Entry 8VYS (electron microscopy, 3.06 A resolution); this record covers chains A and C of the 3 polymer chains in the assembly.

# Chain A
Protein: Serine/threonine-protein kinase B-raf
From: Homo sapiens
Notes: EC 2.7.11.1
Reference sequence: P15056 (BRAF_HUMAN); residues 1-766 here = UniProt positions 1-766
Sequence (767 residues; each row starts with the number of its first residue; numbering starts at 0):
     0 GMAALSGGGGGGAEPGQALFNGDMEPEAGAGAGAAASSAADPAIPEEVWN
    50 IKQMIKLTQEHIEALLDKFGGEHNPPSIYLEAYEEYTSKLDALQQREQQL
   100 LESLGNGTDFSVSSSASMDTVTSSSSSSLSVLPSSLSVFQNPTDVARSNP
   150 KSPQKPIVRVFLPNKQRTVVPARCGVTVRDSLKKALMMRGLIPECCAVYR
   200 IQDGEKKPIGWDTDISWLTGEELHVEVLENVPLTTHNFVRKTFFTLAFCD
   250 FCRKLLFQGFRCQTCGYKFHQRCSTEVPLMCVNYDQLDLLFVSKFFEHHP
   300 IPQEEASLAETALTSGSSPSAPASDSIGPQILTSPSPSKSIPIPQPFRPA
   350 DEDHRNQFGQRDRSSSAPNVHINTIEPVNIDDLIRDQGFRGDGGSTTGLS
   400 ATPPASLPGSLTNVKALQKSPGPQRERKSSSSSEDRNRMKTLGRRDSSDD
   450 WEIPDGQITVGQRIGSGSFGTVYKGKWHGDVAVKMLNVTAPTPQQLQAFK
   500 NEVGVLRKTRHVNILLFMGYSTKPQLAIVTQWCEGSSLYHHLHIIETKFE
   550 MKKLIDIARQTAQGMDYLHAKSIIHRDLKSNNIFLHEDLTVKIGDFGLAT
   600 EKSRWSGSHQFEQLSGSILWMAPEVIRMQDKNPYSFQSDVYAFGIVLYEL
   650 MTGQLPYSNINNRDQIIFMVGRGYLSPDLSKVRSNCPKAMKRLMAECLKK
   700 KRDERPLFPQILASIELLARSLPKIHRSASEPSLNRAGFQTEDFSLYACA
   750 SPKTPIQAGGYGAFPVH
Unresolved in the structure: 0-234, 282-359, 371-447, 602-614, 625-631, 657-674, 739-766
Differences from the reference sequence: expression tag (0); conflict Lys551 (Ile in P15056); engineered mutation Glu600 (Val in P15056)
Modified / non-standard residues: Ser365 (phosphoserine; SEP); Ser729 (phosphoserine; SEP)
UniProt features mapped onto this chain:
  - zinc finger: Thr234 to Cys280 (Phorbol-ester/DAG-type)
  - active site: Asp576 (Proton acceptor)
  - binding site (Zn(2+)): His235, Cys248, Cys251, Cys261, Cys264, His269, Cys272, Cys280
  - binding site (ATP): Ile463 to Val471, Lys483
  - site (Breakpoint for translocation to form KIAA1549-BRAF fusion protein): Asp380, Asp381, Met438, Lys439
  - modified residue: Ala2 (N-acetylalanine), Ser151 (Phosphoserine), Ser333 (Phosphoserine), Ser365 (Phosphoserine), Thr373 (Phosphothreonine), Thr396 (Phosphothreonine), Ser399 (Phosphoserine), Thr401 (Phosphothreonine), Ser446 (Phosphoserine), Ser447 (Phosphoserine), Arg671 (Omega-N-methylarginine), Ser729 (Phosphoserine), Ser750 (Phosphoserine), Thr753 (Phosphothreonine)
  - cross-link: Lys578 (Glycyl lysine isopeptide (Lys-Gly) (interchain with G-Cter in ubiquitin))
  - natural variant: Thr241 (T241M: In NS7; T241P: In CFC1 and LPRD3; T241R: In NS7), Thr244 (T244P: In CFC1), Leu245 (L245F: In CFC1), Ala246 (A246P: In CFC1), Gln257 (Q257R: In CFC1), Gln262 (Q262K: In CFC1), Glu275 (E275K: In CFC1), Arg462 (R462I: In CRC), Ile463 (I463S: In CRC), Gly464 (G464E: In CRC; G464V: In a colorectal cancer cell line), Gly466 (G466A: In melanoma; G466E: In melanoma; G466V: In LNCR), Ser467 (S467A: In CFC1), 19 further natural variant entries in UniProt
  - mutagenesis: Met53 (M53D: Reduces interaction with KSR1 and MAP2K1 and thus phosphorylation of MAP2K1), Lys88 (K88E: Reduces interaction with KSR1 and MAP2K1 and thus phosphorylation of MAP2K1), Lys483 (K483S: Reduces kinase activity with MAP2K1), Arg509 (R509H: Loss of MAP2K1-mediated-BRAF-KSR1 dimerization), Lys578 (K578R: Blocks EGF-induced ubiquitination and ERK activation), Ile666 (I666R: No effect on MAP2K1-mediated-BRAF-KSR1 dimerization, however loss of BRAF-mediated phosphorylation of MAP2K1), Arg671 (R671K: Increased kinase activity and stability in response to EGF treatment)
Ligand contacts: A1AEN ((3S)-N-{3-[5-(2-cyclopropylpyrimidin-5-yl)-1H-pyrrolo[2,3-b]pyridine-3-carbonyl]-2,4-difluorophenyl}-3-fluoropyrrolidine-1-sulfonamide): Ile463, Val471, Ala481, Val482, Lys483, Leu514, Leu515, Phe516, Ile527, Thr529, Gln530, Trp531, Cys532, Ser535, Ser536, Phe583, Ile592, Gly593, Asp594, Phe595, Gly596, Leu597

# Chain C
Protein: 14-3-3 protein zeta/delta
From: Homo sapiens
Reference sequence: P63104 (1433Z_HUMAN); residues 2-245 here = UniProt positions 2-245
Sequence (244 residues; numbered 2 to 245; the number before each row is that of its first residue):
     2 DKNELVQKAKLAEQAERYDDMAACMKSVTEQGAELSNEERNLLSVAYKNV
    52 VGARRSSWRVVSSIEQKTEGAEKKQQMAREYREKIETELRDICNDVLSLL
   102 EKFLIPNASQAESKVFYLKMKGDYYRYLAEVAAGDDKKGIVDQSQQAYQE
   152 AFEISKKEMQPTHPIRLGLALNFSVFYYEILNSPEKACSLAKTAFDEAIA
   202 ELDTLSEESYKDSTLIMQLLRDNLTLWTSDTQGDEAEAGEGGEN
Unresolved in the structure: 2, 231-245

# How chain A and chain C interact
Contacting residue pairs (45; chain A residue first):
  Phe243(A) - Tyr19(C)  hydrophobic
  Phe243(A) - Asn50(C)
  Leu245(A) - Leu216(C)  hydrophobic
  Leu254(A) - Leu220(C)  hydrophobic
  Phe256(A) - Gly53(C)
  Gln257(A) - Ser57(C)  hydrogen bond (side chain-backbone)
  Gln257(A) - Arg60(C)  hydrogen bond
  Gln257(A) - Val61(C)
  Arg362(A) - Leu227(C)
  Ser363(A) - Glu180(C)
  Ser363(A) - Asn224(C)
  Ser363(A) - Leu227(C)
  Ser363(A) - Trp228(C)  hydrogen bond
  Ser364(A) - Leu220(C)
  Ser364(A) - Asn224(C)  hydrogen bond (backbone-side chain)
  Ser365(A) - Lys49(C)
  Ser365(A) - Arg56(C)
  Ser365(A) - Arg127(C)
  Ser365(A) - Tyr128(C)
  Ser365(A) - Leu172(C)
  Ser365(A) - Asn173(C)
  Ser365(A) - Leu220(C)
  Ala366(A) - Lys49(C)  hydrogen bond (backbone-side chain)
  Ala366(A) - Leu172(C)
  Ala366(A) - Asn173(C)  hydrogen bond (backbone-side chain)
  Pro367(A) - Lys49(C)
  Pro367(A) - Leu216(C)  hydrophobic
  Pro367(A) - Leu220(C)
  Asn368(A) - Ser45(C)
  Asn368(A) - Val46(C)
  Asn368(A) - Lys49(C)
  Val369(A) - Asn42(C)  hydrogen bond (backbone-side chain)
  Val369(A) - Asp213(C)
  His370(A) - Glu14(C)  salt bridge
  His370(A) - Asn42(C)
  His370(A) - Val46(C)
  His510(A) - Glu208(C)  salt bridge
  His510(A) - Tyr211(C)
  Val511(A) - Glu208(C)
  Gln562(A) - Tyr211(C)
  Asp565(A) - Lys212(C)
  Tyr566(A) - Glu208(C)
  Tyr566(A) - Tyr211(C)  hydrophobic
  Ala569(A) - Tyr211(C)  hydrophobic
  Lys723(A) - Glu17(C)  salt bridge
Also at the interface, not in a pair above, chain A (29 interface residues in all): Arg239, Thr241, Thr244, Phe247, Asp361, Arg509, Lys570, Leu711
Also at the interface, not in a pair above, chain C (32 interface residues in all): Leu43, Ala54, Asp124, Val176, Leu206

# Summary
The interface between chain A and chain C involves 29 residues on one side and 32 on the other, with 7
hydrogen bonds and 3 salt bridges. Among the polar pairs are His370(A)-Glu14(C), His510(A)-Glu208(C) and
Lys723(A)-Glu17(C). Ligands of chain A: compound A1AEN.
Chain A is Serine/threonine-protein kinase B-raf and chain C is 14-3-3 protein zeta/delta, both from Homo
sapiens; the structure, Cryo-EM Structure of the BRAF V600E monomer bound to PLX8394, was determined by
electron microscopy together with 8VYO, 8VYP, 8VYQ, 8VYR and 8VYU from the same study.
